PDB entry 7Y5A | electron microscopy, 3.50 A resolution | chains D and G of the 7 polymer chains in the assembly

== Chain D ==
Name: ATP synthase subunit beta
From: Mycolicibacterium smegmatis
Notes: EC 7.1.2.2
Reference sequence: A0R200 (ATPB_MYCS2); residues 2-475 here = UniProt positions 2-475
Sequence (481 residues; each row starts with the number of its first residue; numbers below 1 keep their minus sign (Met-5 is residue -5)):
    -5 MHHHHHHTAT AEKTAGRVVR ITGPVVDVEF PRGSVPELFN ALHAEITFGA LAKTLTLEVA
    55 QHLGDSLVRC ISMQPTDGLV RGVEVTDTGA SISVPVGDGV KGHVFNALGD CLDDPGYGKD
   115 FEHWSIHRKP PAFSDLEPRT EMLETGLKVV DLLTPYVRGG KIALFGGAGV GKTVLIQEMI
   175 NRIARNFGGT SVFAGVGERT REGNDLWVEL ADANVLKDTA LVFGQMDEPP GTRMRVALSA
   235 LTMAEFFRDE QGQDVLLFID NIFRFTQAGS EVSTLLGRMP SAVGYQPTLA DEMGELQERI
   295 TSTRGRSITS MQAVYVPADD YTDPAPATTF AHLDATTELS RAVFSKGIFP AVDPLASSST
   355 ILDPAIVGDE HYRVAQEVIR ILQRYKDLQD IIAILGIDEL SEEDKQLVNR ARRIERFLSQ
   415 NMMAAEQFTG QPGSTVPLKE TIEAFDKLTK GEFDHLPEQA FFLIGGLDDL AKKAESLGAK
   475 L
Unresolved in the structure: -5 to 7, 472-475
Differences from the reference sequence: initiating methionine (-5); expression tag (-4 to 1)
Metal / ion sites: Mg2+: Thr167 (together with ADP)
Ligand contacts: ADP (adenosine-5'-diphosphate): Gly161, Ala162, Gly163, Val164, Gly165, Lys166, Thr167, Val168, Arg193, Phe343, Met416, Ala419, Phe422
What the authors report for this chain:
  - conformationally variable residues (domain motion): Asp392 to Asp398

== Chain G ==
Name: ATP synthase gamma chain
From: Mycolicibacterium smegmatis
Reference sequence: A0R201 (ATPG_MYCS2); residue numbers follow UniProt; this construct covers 1-307
Sequence (307 residues; each row starts with the number of its first residue):
     1 MAATLRELRG RIRSAGSIKK ITKAQELIAT SRIAKAQARV EAARPYAAEI TNMLTELAGA
    61 SALDHPLLVE RKQPKRAGVL VVSSDRGLCG AYNANVLRRA EELFSLLRDE GKDPVLYVVG
   121 RKALGYFSFR QRTVVESWTG FSERPTYENA REIADTLVNA FMAGADDEGD DAGADGILGV
   181 DELHIVFTEF RSMLSQTAVA RRAAPMEVEY VGEVETGPRT LYSFEPDPET LFDALLPRYI
   241 ATRVYAALLE AAASESASRR RAMKSATDNA DDLIKALTLA ANRERQAQIT QEISEIVGGA
   301 NALAGSK
Unresolved in the structure: 1-3, 62-64, 214-220, 304-307

== Interface between chain D and chain G ==
Pairs across the interface (5; chain D residue first):
  Pro274(D) with Ile296(G)
  Ser275(D) with Ile296(G)
  Asp313(D) with Arg6(G)
  Ile385(D) with Ile18(G), hydrophobic
  Glu393(D) with Leu88(G)
Also at the interface, not in a pair above, chain D (8 interface residues in all): Gly271, Met273, Leu389
Also at the interface, not in a pair above, chain G (9 interface residues in all): Ser17, Gln25, Gly299, Ala300, Leu303

== In short ==
Chain D and chain G form an interface of 8 and 9 residues respectively. Chain D binds ADP. From the paper:
conformational variability at Asp392(D).
Chain D is ATP synthase subunit beta and chain G is ATP synthase gamma chain, both from Mycolicibacterium
smegmatis; the structure, Cryo-EM structure of the Mycolicibacterium smegmatis F1-ATPase, was determined by
electron microscopy (same publication as 7Y5B, 7Y5C and 7Y5D).
